4QWL - chains T and U of the 28 polymer chains in the assembly; structure by X-ray diffraction, 2.60 A resolution.

# Chain T
Protein: Probable proteasome subunit alpha type-7
Source organism: Saccharomyces cerevisiae
UniProtKB: P21242 (PSA7_YEAST); residues -3 to 284 here correspond to UniProt positions 1-288 (UniProt number = residue number + 4)
Chain sequence (288 residues; each row starts with the number of its first residue; numbers below 1 keep their minus sign (Met-3 is residue -3)):
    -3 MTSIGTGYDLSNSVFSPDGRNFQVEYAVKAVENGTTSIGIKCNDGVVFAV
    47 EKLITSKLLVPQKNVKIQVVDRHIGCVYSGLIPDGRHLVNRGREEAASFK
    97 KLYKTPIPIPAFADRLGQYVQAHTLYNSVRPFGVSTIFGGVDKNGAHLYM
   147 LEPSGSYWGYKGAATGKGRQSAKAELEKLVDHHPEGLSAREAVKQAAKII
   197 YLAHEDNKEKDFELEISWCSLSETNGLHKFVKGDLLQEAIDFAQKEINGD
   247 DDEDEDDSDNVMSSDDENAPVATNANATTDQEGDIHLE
Not modelled in the structure: -3 to 1, 245-284
Curated features (UniProtKB/Swiss-Prot):
  - modified residue: Thr-2 (N-acetylthreonine)

# Chain U
Protein: Proteasome subunit alpha type-1
Source organism: Saccharomyces cerevisiae
UniProtKB: P21243 (PSA1_YEAST); residues -8 to 243 here correspond to UniProt positions 1-252 (UniProt number = residue number + 9)
Chain sequence (252 residues; row label = number of the first residue in the row; numbers below 1 keep their minus sign (Met-8 is residue -8)):
    -8 MSGAAAASAAGYDRHITIFSPEGRLYQVEYAFKATNQTNINSLAVRGKDC
    42 TVVISQKKVPDKLLDPTTVSYIFCISRTIGMVVNGPIPDARNAALRAKAE
    92 AAEFRYKYGYDMPCDVLAKRMANLSQIYTQRAYMRPLGVILTFVSVDEEL
   142 GPSIYKTDPAGYYVGYKATATGPKQQEITTNLENHFKKSKIDHINEESWE
   192 KVVEFAITHMIDALGTEFSKNDLEVGVATKDKFFTLSAENIEERLVAIAE
   242 QD
Not modelled in the structure: -8 to 1, 243

# Chain T / chain U interface
Contacting residue pairs (60):
  Thr2(T) - His6(U)  hydrogen bond (backbone-side chain)
  Gly3(T) - His6(U)
  Tyr4(T) - Arg5(U)
  Tyr4(T) - Tyr21(U)
  Ser9(T) - Arg126(U)
  Val10(T) - His6(U)
  Val10(T) - Gln18(U)
  Phe11(T) - Gln18(U)  hydrogen bond (backbone-side chain)
  Phe11(T) - Tyr21(U)
  Phe11(T) - Ala22(U)  hydrophobic
  Phe11(T) - Ala25(U)  hydrophobic
  Phe11(T) - Arg126(U)
  Phe11(T) - Pro127(U)
  Phe11(T) - Gly129(U)
  Ser12(T) - Tyr21(U)
  Pro13(T) - Tyr21(U)  hydrophobic
  Pro13(T) - Lys24(U)  hydrogen bond (backbone-side chain)
  Asp14(T) - Lys24(U)
  Gly15(T) - Tyr21(U)
  Gly15(T) - Ala25(U)
  Lys37(T) - Asp56(U)  salt bridge
  Gln114(T) - Arg82(U)  hydrogen bond (side chain-backbone)
  Gln114(T) - Asn83(U)
  Gln114(T) - Leu86(U)
  Gln117(T) - Pro79(U)
  Gln117(T) - Asp80(U)
  Gln117(T) - Asn83(U)  hydrogen bond
  Gln117(T) - Arg126(U)  hydrogen bond
  Thr120(T) - Arg126(U)  hydrogen bond (backbone-side chain)
  Leu121(T) - Tyr124(U)
  Leu121(T) - Arg126(U)
  Leu121(T) - Leu128(U)  hydrophobic
  Tyr122(T) - Tyr124(U)
  Tyr122(T) - Met125(U)  hydrophobic
  Ser150(T) - Pro79(U)
  Gly151(T) - Pro79(U)
  Ser152(T) - Ile78(U)
  Ser152(T) - Pro79(U)
  Tyr153(T) - Arg82(U)  hydrogen bond (backbone-side chain)
  Trp154(T) - Leu55(U)  hydrophobic
  Trp154(T) - Thr59(U)
  Trp154(T) - Val60(U)  hydrophobic
  Trp154(T) - Ser61(U)
  Trp154(T) - Tyr62(U)
  Trp154(T) - Ile78(U)  hydrophobic
  Trp154(T) - Arg82(U)
  Gly155(T) - Leu55(U)
  Gly155(T) - Asp56(U)  hydrogen bond (backbone-backbone)
  Gly155(T) - Thr59(U)  hydrogen bond (backbone-side chain)
  Tyr156(T) - Leu54(U)
  Tyr156(T) - Leu55(U)
  Tyr156(T) - Asp56(U)
  Lys157(T) - Leu54(U)  hydrogen bond (backbone-backbone)
  Gly158(T) - Leu54(U)
  Lys169(T) - Leu54(U)
  Leu172(T) - Leu54(U)
  Glu173(T) - Lys53(U)  salt bridge
  Glu173(T) - Leu54(U)
  Val176(T) - Leu54(U)  hydrophobic
  Asp177(T) - Lys53(U)  salt bridge
Also at the interface, not in a pair above, chain T (32 interface residues in all): Asp110, Tyr145
Also at the interface, not in a pair above, chain U (29 interface residues in all): Asp52, Pro57

# Summary
The interface between chain T and chain U involves 32 residues on one side and 29 on the other; the contacts
include 11 hydrogen bonds and 3 salt bridges. Polar pairs include Lys37(T)-Asp56(U), Glu173(T)-Lys53(U) and
Asp177(T)-Lys53(U).
Chain T is Probable proteasome subunit alpha type-7 and chain U is Proteasome subunit alpha type-1, both from
Saccharomyces cerevisiae; the structure, yCP beta5-A50V mutant in complex with carfilzomib, was determined by
X-ray diffraction together with 4QUX, 4QUY, 4QV0, 4QV1, 4QV3, 4QV4 and 42 further entries from the same study.
